Entry 7E4S (X-ray diffraction, 2.79 A resolution); this record covers chains B and C of the 6 polymer chains in the assembly.

== Chain B (and C) ==
Molecule: 5-dehydro-4-deoxy-D-glucuronate isomerase
Organism: Lactobacillus rhamnosus
Notes: EC 5.3.1.17; chain C of this document is another copy of the same molecule, construct and numbering; everything in this record applies to it too
UniProt: A0A508YKK7 (A0A508YKK7_LACRH); residue numbers follow UniProt; this construct covers 1-281
Sequence (289 residues; numbered 1 to 289; the number before each row is that of its first residue):
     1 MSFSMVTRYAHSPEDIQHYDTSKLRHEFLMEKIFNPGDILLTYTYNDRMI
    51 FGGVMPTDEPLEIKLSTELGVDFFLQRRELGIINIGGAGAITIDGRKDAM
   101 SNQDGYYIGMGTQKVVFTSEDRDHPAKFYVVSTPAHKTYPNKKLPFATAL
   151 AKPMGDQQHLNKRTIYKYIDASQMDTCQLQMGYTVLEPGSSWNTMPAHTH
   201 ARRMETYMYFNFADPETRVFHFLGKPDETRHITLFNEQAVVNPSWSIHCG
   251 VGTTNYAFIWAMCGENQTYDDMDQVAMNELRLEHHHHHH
Disordered / not traced: 1, 281-289
Construct notes: expression tag (282-289)
Metal / ion sites: Zn2+: His200, Glu205
From the paper describing this entry:
  - binding site for the ligand EPE: Thr184, Thr194, Arg203, Glu205, Trp260, Met262, Tyr269
  - mutagenesis - T194A, H200A, R203A, Y207F, M262A, Y269F: abolished catalytic activity

== Chain B / chain C interface ==
Pairs across the interface - 66 pairs, chain B then chain C:
  Gln17(B) with Asp20(C), hydrogen bond
  His18(B) with His18(C), hydrogen bond (backbone-side chain)
  Asp20(B) with Glu228(C); Arg230(C)
  Thr21(B) with Asp227(C); Glu228(C), hydrogen bond (backbone-side chain); Thr229(C); Arg230(C), hydrogen bond; Leu280(C)
  Arg25(B) with Leu280(C)
  Gln157(B) with Gln157(C); Gly189(C), hydrogen bond (side chain-backbone)
  Gln158(B) with Thr254(C); Asn255(C), hydrogen bond
  His159(B) with Asp214(C), salt bridge; Thr253(C); Thr254(C)
  Leu160(B) with Leu160(C), hydrophobic; Gly189(C); Ser190(C); Ser191(C); Thr253(C)
  Pro188(B) with Gln158(C)
  Gly189(B) with Gln157(C), hydrogen bond (backbone-side chain); Leu160(C); Gly189(C)
  Ser190(B) with Leu160(C)
  Ser191(B) with Leu160(C)
  Trp192(B) with Phe220(C), hydrophobic; Gly252(C), hydrogen bond (side chain-backbone); Thr253(C)
  Met195(B) with Thr253(C)
  Glu216(B) with Met277(C)
  Arg218(B) with Met277(C), hydrogen bond (side chain-backbone); Asn278(C); Glu279(C), hydrogen bond (side chain-backbone)
  Phe220(B) with Phe222(C), hydrophobic
  Phe222(B) with Phe220(C), hydrophobic
  Asp227(B) with Thr21(C)
  Glu228(B) with Asp20(C); Thr21(C), hydrogen bond (side chain-backbone)
  Thr229(B) with Thr21(C); His231(C), hydrogen bond; Thr233(C)
  Arg230(B) with Asp20(C); Thr21(C), hydrogen bond; His231(C)
  His231(B) with Phe222(C); Thr229(C), hydrogen bond; Arg230(C); His231(C), hydrogen bond
  Thr233(B) with Glu279(C); Leu280(C), hydrogen bond (side chain-backbone)
  Phe235(B) with Asn278(C)
  Gly252(B) with Trp192(C), hydrogen bond (backbone-side chain)
  Thr253(B) with His159(C); Leu160(C)
  Thr254(B) with Gln158(C); His159(C)
  Asn255(B) with Gln158(C), hydrogen bond
  Met277(B) with Glu216(C); Arg218(C), hydrogen bond (backbone-side chain)
  Asn278(B) with Phe235(C)
  Leu280(B) with Thr21(C); Arg218(C); Thr233(C)
Interface residues without a listed pair, chain B (37 interface residues in all): Tyr19, Ser22, Ala213, Val251
Interface residues without a listed pair, chain C (36 interface residues in all): Gln17, Ser22, Arg25, Ala213, Val251

== Overview ==
37 residues of chain B and 36 residues of chain C are in contact, with 19 hydrogen bonds and 1 salt bridge.
Polar pairs include His159(B)-Asp214(C), Gln17(B)-Asp20(C) and His18(B)-His18(C). The paper reports a binding
site for the ligand EPE at Thr184(B), Thr194(B) and Arg203(B) among others; T194A, H200A and R203A of chain B,
among others, abolish catalytic activity; 6 substitutions were tested in all.
Chain B and chain C are both 5-dehydro-4-deoxy-D-glucuronate isomerase (Lactobacillus rhamnosus); the
structure, Crystal structure of Lactobacillus rhamnosus 4-deoxy-L-threo-5-hexosulose-uronate ketol-isomerase
KduI complexed with HEPES, was determined by X-ray diffraction together with 7YRS, 7YE3 and 7VGK from the same
study.
